8Q3R - chains A and E of the 3 polymer chains in the assembly; structure by electron microscopy, 3.80 A resolution.

== Chain A ==
Protein: DNA polymerase processivity factor component OPG148
Organism: Vaccinia virus Copenhagen
Reference sequence: P20995 (PG148_VACCC); residues 1-426 here = UniProt positions 1-426
Sequence (426 residues; each row starts with the number of its first residue):
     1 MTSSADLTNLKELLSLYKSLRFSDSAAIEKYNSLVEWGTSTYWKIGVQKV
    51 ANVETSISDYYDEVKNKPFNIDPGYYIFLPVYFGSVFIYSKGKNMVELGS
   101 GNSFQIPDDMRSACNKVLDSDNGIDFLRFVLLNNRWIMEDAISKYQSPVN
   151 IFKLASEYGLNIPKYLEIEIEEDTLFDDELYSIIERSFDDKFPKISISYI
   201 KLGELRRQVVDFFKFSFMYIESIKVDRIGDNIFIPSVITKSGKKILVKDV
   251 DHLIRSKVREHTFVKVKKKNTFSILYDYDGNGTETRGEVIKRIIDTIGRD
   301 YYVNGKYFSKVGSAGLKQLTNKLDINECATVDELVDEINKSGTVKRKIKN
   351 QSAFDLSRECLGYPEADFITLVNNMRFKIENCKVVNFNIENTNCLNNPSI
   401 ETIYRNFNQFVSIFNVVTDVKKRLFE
Unresolved in the structure: 1, 280-284

== Chain E ==
Protein: DNA polymerase
Organism: Vaccinia virus Copenhagen
Reference sequence: P20509 (DPOL_VACCC); residue numbers follow UniProt; this construct covers 2-1006
Sequence (1033 residues; numbered -26 to 1006; the number before each row is that of its first residue; numbers below 1 keep their minus sign (Met-26 is residue -26)):
   -26 MSYYHHHHHHDYDIPTTENLYFQGAMDPDVRCINWFESHGENRFLYLKSR
    24 CRNGETVFIRFPHYFYYVVTDEIYQSLSPPPFNARPLGKMRTIDIDETIS
    74 YNLDIKDRKCSVADMWLIEEPKKRSIQNATMDEFLNISWFYISNGISPDG
   124 CYSLDEQYLTKINNGCYHCDDPRNCFAKKIPRFDIPRSYLFLDIECHFDK
   174 KFPSVFINPISHTSYCYIDLSGKRLLFTLINEEMLTEQEIQEAVDRGCLR
   224 IQSLMEMDYERELVLCSEIVLLRIAKQLLELTFDYVVTFNGHNFDLRYIT
   274 NRLELLTGEKIIFRSPDKKEAVHLCIYERNQSSHKGVGGMANTTFHVNNN
   324 NGTIFFDLYSFIQKSEKLDSYKLDSISKNAFSCMGKVLNRGVREMTFIGD
   374 DTTDAKGKAAAFAKVLTTGNYVTVDEDIICKVIRKDIWENGFKVVLLCPT
   424 LPNDTYKLSFGKDDVDLAQMYKDYNLNIALDMARYCIHDACLCQYLWEYY
   474 GVETKTDAGASTYVLPQSMVFEYRASTVIKGPLLKLLLETKTILVRSETK
   524 QKFPYEGGKVFAPKQKMFSNNVLIFDYNSLYPNVCIFGNLSPETLVGVVV
   574 STNRLEEEINNQLLLQKYPPPRYITVHCEPRLPNLISEIAIFDRSIEGTI
   624 PRLLRTFLAERARYKKMLKQATSSTEKAIYDSMQYTYKIVANSVYGLMGF
   674 RNSALYSYASAKSCTSIGRRMILYLESVLNGAELSNGMLRFANPLSNPFY
   724 MDDRDINPIVKTSLPIDYRFRFRSVYGDTDSVFTEIDSQDVDKSIEIAKE
   774 LERLINNRVLFNNFKIEFEAVYKNLIMQSKKKYTTMKYSASSNSKSVPER
   824 INKGTSETRRDVSKFHKNMIKTYKTRLSEMLSEGRMNSNQVCIDILRSLE
   874 TDLRSEFDSRSSPLELFMLSRMHHSNYKSADNPNMYLVTEYNKNNPETIE
   924 LGERYYFAYICPANVPWTKKLVNIKTYETIIDRSFKLGSDQRIFYEVYFK
   974 RLTSEIVNLLDNKVLCISFFERMFGSKPTFYEA
Unresolved in the structure: -26 to -4, 307-312, 830-1006
Construct notes: initiating methionine (-26); expression tag (-25 to 1)
From the paper describing this entry:
  - mutagenesis - F179D: abolished growth
  - mutagenesis - L278A: decreased growth

== How chain A and chain E interact ==
Contacting residue pairs (21):
  Glu36(A) with Lys525(E)
  Phe354(A) with Glu579(E)
  Ile369(A) with Asn576(E)
  Val372(A) with Asn576(E); Arg577(E); Leu578(E)
  Asn373(A) with Thr575(E), hydrogen bond (side chain-backbone); Asn576(E); Arg577(E), hydrogen bond (backbone-side chain); Ile609(E)
  Asn374(A) with Arg577(E)
  Met375(A) with Arg577(E)
  Arg376(A) with Arg577(E); Glu581(E), salt bridge
  Phe377(A) with Arg577(E); Leu578(E), hydrophobic; Glu581(E), hydrogen bond (backbone-side chain)
  Ile379(A) with Gln585(E), hydrogen bond (backbone-side chain)
  Cys382(A) with Leu586(E), hydrophobic
  Glu390(A) with Arg577(E), salt bridge
  Phe414(A) with Ile582(E), hydrophobic
Interface residues without a listed pair, chain A (19 interface residues in all): Lys49, Ser352, Glu380, Val384, Phe407, Phe410
Interface residues without a listed pair, chain E (12 interface residues in all): Glu580

== Summary ==
19 residues of chain A face 12 of chain E across their interface; the contacts include 4 hydrogen bonds and 2
salt bridges. Polar pairs include Arg376(A)-Glu581(E), Glu390(A)-Arg577(E) and Asn373(A)-Thr575(E). From the
paper: F179D of chain E abolishes growth; L278A of chain E reduces growth.
Here chain A is DNA polymerase processivity factor component OPG148 and chain E is DNA polymerase, both from
Vaccinia virus Copenhagen. Entry 8Q3R (Cryo-EM structure of the DNA polymerase holoenzyme E9-A20-D4 of
vaccinia virus) was determined by electron microscopy, deposited together with 8QAM.
